PDB entry 7XR2 | electron microscopy, 3.10 A resolution | chains B and k of the 17 polymer chains in the assembly

Chain B:
Name: VP3
Organism: Scylla serrata reovirus SZ-2007
UniProt: E9LEU6 (E9LEU6_9REOV); numbering as in UniProt (aligned over 1-854)
Amino-acid sequence (854 residues; each row starts with the number of its first residue):
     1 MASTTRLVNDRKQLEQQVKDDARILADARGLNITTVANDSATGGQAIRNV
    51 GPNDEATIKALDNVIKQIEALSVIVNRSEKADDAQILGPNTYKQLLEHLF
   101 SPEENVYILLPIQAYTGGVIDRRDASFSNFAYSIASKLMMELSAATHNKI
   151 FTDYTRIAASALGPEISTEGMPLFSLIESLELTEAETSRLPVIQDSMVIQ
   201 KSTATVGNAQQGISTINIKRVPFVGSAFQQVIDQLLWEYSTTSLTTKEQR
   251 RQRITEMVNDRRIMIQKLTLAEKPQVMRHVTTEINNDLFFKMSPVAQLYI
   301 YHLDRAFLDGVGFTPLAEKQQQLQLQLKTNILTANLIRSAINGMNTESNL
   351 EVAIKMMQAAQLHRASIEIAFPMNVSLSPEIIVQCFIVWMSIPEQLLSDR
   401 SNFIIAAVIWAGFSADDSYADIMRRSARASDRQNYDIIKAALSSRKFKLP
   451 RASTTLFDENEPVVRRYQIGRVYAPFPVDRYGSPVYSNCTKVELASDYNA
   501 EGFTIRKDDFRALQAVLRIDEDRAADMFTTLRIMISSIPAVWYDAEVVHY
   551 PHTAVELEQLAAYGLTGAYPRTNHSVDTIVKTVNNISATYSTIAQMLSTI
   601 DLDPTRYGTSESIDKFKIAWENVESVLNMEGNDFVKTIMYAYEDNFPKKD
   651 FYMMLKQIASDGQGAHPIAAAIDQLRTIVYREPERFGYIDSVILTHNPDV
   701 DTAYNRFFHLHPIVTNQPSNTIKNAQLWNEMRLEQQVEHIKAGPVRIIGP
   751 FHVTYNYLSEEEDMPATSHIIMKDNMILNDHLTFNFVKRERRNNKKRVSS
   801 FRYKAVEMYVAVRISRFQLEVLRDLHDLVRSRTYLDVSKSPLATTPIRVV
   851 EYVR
Unresolved in the structure: 801-808

Chain k:
Name: VP12
Organism: Scylla serrata reovirus SZ-2007
UniProt: G9BDA8 (G9BDA8_9REOV); residues 1-274 here = UniProt positions 1-274
Amino-acid sequence (274 residues; each row starts with the number of its first residue):
     1 MNLEINNFAPAISSIGSQLCSLSAQKLLTCRKQYGNGAKSFEEFYAEIGG
    51 IIGMMGINSQTPSGIREAIYRLYQSAFLFGDIFPESFGIQNTQNIKPPPG
   101 FTAPAKKLEVVLPQGGAFDLIYNNGEIRVTTTRNVQAGDLVCTVTFPIQG
   151 SVIATRNCHVNEIGGQLTTTRPEIIASVPMPARTVIVASFDAIEIGYGEG
   201 DDLFAIGIAILSNRFNGQITPMSRHNYMTQMFANLPANMSERDSSAVLHF
   251 AQAAPVVLGMMERLTGAPKWVLDY
From the paper describing this entry:
  - self-association interface (contacts with another copy of this molecule); pairs are residue here / residue on that copy: Arg-31/Lys-96 (hydrogen bond)

How chain B and chain k interact:
Contacting residue pairs - 30 pairs, chain B then chain k:
  Phe-127(B) with Glu-47(k)
  Ser-128(B) with Ile-48(k); Ile-51(k)
  Asp-601(B) with Ile-51(k)
  Asp-603(B) with Gln-60(k)
  Thr-605(B) with Asn-58(k)
  Met-653(B) with Met-55(k), hydrophobic
  Gln-657(B) with Met-55(k)
  Ser-660(B) with Gly-53(k); Met-54(k); Met-55(k)
  Gln-663(B) with Gly-53(k), hydrogen bond (side chain-backbone)
  Gly-664(B) with Leu-22(k)
  Asp-673(B) with Thr-29(k)
  Thr-677(B) with Lys-32(k), hydrogen bond (side chain-backbone); Gln-33(k)
  Tyr-680(B) with Gln-33(k); Ile-48(k), hydrophobic
  Arg-681(B) with Lys-32(k); Gln-33(k); Tyr-34(k), hydrogen bond (side chain-backbone); Asn-36(k), hydrogen bond (backbone-side chain)
  Pro-683(B) with Asn-36(k)
  Asp-690(B) with Asn-36(k); Gly-37(k)
  Arg-746(B) with Ala-38(k)
  Ile-748(B) with Lys-39(k); Glu-43(k)
  Arg-816(B) with Gly-37(k)
  Gln-818(B) with Asn-36(k), hydrogen bond
Other interface residues (no listed pair), chain B (27 interface residues in all): Lys-291, Pro-604, Lys-656, Ala-665, Arg-676, Ser-691, Lys-723
Other interface residues (no listed pair), chain k (22 interface residues in all): Gln-18, Gln-25, Gly-35, Asn-91

Summary:
Chain B and chain k form an interface of 27 and 22 residues respectively, with 5 hydrogen bonds. Among the
polar pairs are Gln-663(B)/Gly-53(k), Thr-677(B)/Lys-32(k) and Arg-681(B)/Tyr-34(k). The paper reports a
self-association interface involving Arg-31(k).
Here chain B is VP3 and chain k is VP12, both from Scylla serrata reovirus SZ-2007. Entry 7XR2 (3.1 Angstrom
cryoEM icosahedral reconstruction of mud crab reovirus) was determined by electron microscopy, deposited
together with 7XR3.
